Entry 8YKY (electron microscopy, 2.99 A resolution); this record covers chains A and S of the 5 polymer chains in the assembly.

Chain A:
Protein: G alpha gustducin protein
From: Homo sapiens
Sequence (369 residues; row label = number of the first residue in the row; numbers below 1 keep their minus sign (Met-14 is residue -14)):
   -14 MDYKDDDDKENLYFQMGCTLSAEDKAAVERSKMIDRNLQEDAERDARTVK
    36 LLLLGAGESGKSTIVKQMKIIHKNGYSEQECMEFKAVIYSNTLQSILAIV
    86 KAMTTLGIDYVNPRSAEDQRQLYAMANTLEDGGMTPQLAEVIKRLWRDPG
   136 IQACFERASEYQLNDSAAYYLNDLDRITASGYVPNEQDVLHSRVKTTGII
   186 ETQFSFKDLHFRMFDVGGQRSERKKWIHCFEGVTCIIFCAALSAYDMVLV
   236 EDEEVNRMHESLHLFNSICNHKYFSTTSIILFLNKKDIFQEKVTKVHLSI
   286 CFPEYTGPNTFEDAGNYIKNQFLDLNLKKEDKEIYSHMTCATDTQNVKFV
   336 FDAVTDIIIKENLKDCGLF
Disordered / not traced: -14 to 4, 56-181, 234-240

Chain S:
Protein: ScFv16 protein
From: Homo sapiens
Notes: antibody fragment or engineered binder
Sequence (286 residues; numbered -19 to 254 plus 14 insertion-coded residues; 2 numbers in that range are skipped by the numbering (no residue carries them; nothing is unmodelled there); the number before each row is that of its first residue; a row labelled like 121A-121N holds insertion residues (121A, then the next letters in order); numbers below 1 keep their minus sign (Met-19 is residue -19)):
   -19 MVSAIVLYVLLAAAAHSAFADVQLVESGGGLVQPGGSRKLSCSASGFAFS
    31 SFGMHWVRQAPEKGLEWVAYISSGSGTIYYADTVKGRFTISRDDPKNTLF
    81 LQMTSLRSEDTAMYYCVRSIYYYGSSPFDFWGQGTTLTVSS
121A-121N GGGGSGGGGSGGGG
   124 SDIVMTQATSSVPVTPGESVSISCRSSKSLLHSNGNTYLYWFLQRPGQSP
   174 QLLIYRMSNLASGVPDRFSGSGSGTAFTLTISRLEAEDVGVYYCMQHLEY
   224 PLTFGAGTKLELKAAAENLYFQSHHHHHHHH
Disordered / not traced: -19 to 1, 121A-121N, 236-254
Disulfide bonds: Cys22-Cys96, Cys147-Cys217

Interface between chain A and chain S:
Pairs across the interface (26):
  Leu5(A) - His155(S)
  Ser6(A) - His155(S)  hydrogen bond (backbone-side chain)
  Ser6(A) - Tyr161(S)  hydrogen bond
  Ser6(A) - His220(S)
  Ser6(A) - Leu221(S)
  Ala7(A) - His220(S)  hydrogen bond (backbone-backbone)
  Ala7(A) - Leu221(S)  hydrogen bond (backbone-backbone)
  Ala7(A) - Glu222(S)
  Ala7(A) - Tyr223(S)  hydrophobic
  Glu8(A) - Tyr161(S)
  Glu8(A) - Tyr163(S)  hydrogen bond
  Glu8(A) - Arg179(S)  salt bridge
  Glu8(A) - His220(S)  hydrogen bond (backbone-backbone)
  Asp9(A) - Asn157(S)  hydrogen bond
  Ala11(A) - Tyr101(S)  hydrophobic
  Ala12(A) - Tyr101(S)
  Glu14(A) - Tyr50(S)
  Glu14(A) - Ser52(S)  hydrogen bond
  Glu14(A) - Gly56(S)
  Glu14(A) - Thr57(S)  hydrogen bond (side chain-backbone)
  Arg15(A) - Ser31(S)
  Arg15(A) - Ile100(S)
  Arg15(A) - Tyr101(S)
  Arg15(A) - Tyr102(S)
  Met18(A) - Ser53(S)  hydrogen bond
  Met18(A) - Gly54(S)
Also at the interface, not in a pair above, chain A (12 interface residues in all): Lys10, Asn22
Also at the interface, not in a pair above, chain S (23 interface residues in all): Ser30, Ser55, Pro107, Leu225

Overview:
12 residues of chain A and 23 residues of chain S are in contact; the contacts include 10 hydrogen bonds and 1
salt bridge. Polar contacts include Glu8(A)-Arg179(S), Ser6(A)-His155(S) and Ser6(A)-Tyr161(S).
Chain A is G alpha gustducin protein and chain S is ScFv16 protein, both from Homo sapiens; the structure,
Structure of human class T GPCR TAS2R14-Ggustducin complex with agonist 28.1, was determined by electron
microscopy (same publication as 8XQL, 8XQN, 8XQO, 8XQP, 8XQR, 8XQS and 8XQT).
